PDB entry 3N3B | X-ray diffraction, 2.36 A resolution | chains B and C of the 4 polymer chains in the assembly

# Chain B
Protein: Ribonucleoside-diphosphate reductase 2 subunit beta
Organism: Escherichia coli
Notes: EC 1.17.4.1
Reference sequence: P37146 (RIR4_ECOLI); residues 1-319 here = UniProt positions 1-319
Chain sequence (319 residues; numbered 1 to 319; the number before each row is that of its first residue):
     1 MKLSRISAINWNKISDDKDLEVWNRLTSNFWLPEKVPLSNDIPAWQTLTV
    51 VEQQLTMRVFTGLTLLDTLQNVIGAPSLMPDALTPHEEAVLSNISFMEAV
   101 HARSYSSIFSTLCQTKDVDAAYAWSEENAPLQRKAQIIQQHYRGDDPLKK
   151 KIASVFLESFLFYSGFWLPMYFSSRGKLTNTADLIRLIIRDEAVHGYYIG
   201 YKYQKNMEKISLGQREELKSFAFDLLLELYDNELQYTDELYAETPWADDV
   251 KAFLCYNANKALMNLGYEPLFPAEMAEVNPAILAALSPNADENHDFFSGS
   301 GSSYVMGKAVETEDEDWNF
Disordered / not traced: 1-4, 289-319
Metal / ion sites: Mn2+ site 1: Asp67, Glu98, His101, Glu158, Glu192; Mn2+ site 2: Glu98, Glu158, Glu192, His195
Residues lining bound ligands:
  - FMN (flavin mononucleotide): Glu21, Arg25, Tyr197
  - hydrogen peroxide (PEO): Ser159, Tyr163, Glu192, Ala193, Lys260, Asn264
Swiss-Prot annotation at these positions:
  - active site: Tyr105
  - binding site (Fe cation): Asp67, Glu98, His101, Glu158, Glu192, His195
Reported in the primary citation:
  - binding site for hydrogen peroxide: Ser159, Tyr163, Asn257, Lys260

# Chain C
Protein: Protein nrdI
Organism: Escherichia coli
Reference sequence: P0A772 (NRDI_ECOLI); residue numbers follow UniProt; this construct covers 1-133
Chain sequence (153 residues; numbered -19 to 133; the number before each row is that of its first residue; numbers below 1 keep their minus sign (Met-19 is residue -19)):
   -19 MGSSHHHHHHSSGLVPRGSHMSQLVYFSSSSENTQRFIERLGLPAVRIPL
    31 NERERIQVDEPYILIVPSYGGGGTAGAVPRQVIRFLNDEHNRALLRGVIA
    81 SGNRNFGEAYGRAGDVIARKCGVPWLYRFELMGTQSDIENVRKGVTEFWQ
   131 RQP
Disordered / not traced: -19 to 2, 132-133
Sequence notes: expression tag (-19 to 0)
Residues lining bound ligands: FMN (flavin mononucleotide): Ser8, Ser9, Ser11, Glu12, Asn13, Thr14, Gln15, Pro47, Ser48, Tyr49, Gly50, Gly51, Ser81, Gly82, Asn83, Phe86, Ala89, Tyr90, Gly91, Leu111
Reported in the primary citation:
  - binding site for hydrogen peroxide: Asn83, Asn85

# How chain B and chain C interact
Pairs across the interface (46; chain B residue first):
  Lys18(B) with Ser9(C); Ser10(C); Ser11(C); Tyr49(C), hydrogen bond
  Glu21(B) with Tyr49(C)
  Asn24(B) with Gly52(C), hydrogen bond (side chain-backbone)
  Arg25(B) with Gly50(C), hydrogen bond (side chain-backbone); Gly51(C); Gly52(C); Phe86(C)
  Tyr163(B) with Asn85(C), hydrogen bond
  Ile189(B) with Asn85(C)
  Arg190(B) with Asn85(C)
  Ala193(B) with Asn85(C)
  Val194(B) with Phe86(C), hydrophobic
  Tyr197(B) with Ser11(C), hydrogen bond; Asn13(C); Tyr49(C), hydrogen bond
  Tyr201(B) with Ser10(C); Ser11(C)
  Gln204(B) with Arg16(C), hydrogen bond
  Tyr256(B) with Arg84(C); Glu110(C), hydrogen bond
  Lys260(B) with Asn83(C), hydrogen bond; Asn85(C), hydrogen bond; Glu110(C), salt bridge; Leu111(C)
  Met263(B) with Asn13(C); Leu111(C), hydrophobic; Met112(C), hydrophobic; Gly113(C)
  Asn264(B) with Leu111(C)
  Gly266(B) with Met112(C)
  Tyr267(B) with Met112(C)
  Glu268(B) with Arg20(C), salt bridge
  Pro269(B) with Arg20(C); Gly113(C)
  Ala273(B) with Ser116(C)
  Leu283(B) with Arg84(C), hydrogen bond (backbone-side chain)
  Leu286(B) with Arg84(C); Asn85(C); Gly87(C)
  Ser287(B) with Arg84(C); Gly87(C), hydrogen bond (side chain-backbone); Tyr90(C)
  Pro288(B) with Glu88(C)
Also at the interface, not in a pair above, chain C (24 interface residues in all): Arg108, Thr114

# Summary
25 residues of chain B face 24 of chain C across their interface; the contacts include 12 hydrogen bonds and 2
salt bridges. Among the polar pairs are Lys260(B)-Glu110(C), Glu268(B)-Arg20(C) and Lys18(B)-Tyr49(C). From
the paper: a binding site for hydrogen peroxide at Ser159(B), Tyr163(B) and Asn83(C) among others.
Here chain B is Ribonucleoside-diphosphate reductase 2 subunit beta and chain C is Protein nrdI, both from
Escherichia coli. Entry 3N3B (Ribonucleotide Reductase Dimanganese(II)-NrdF from Escherichia coli in Complex
with Reduced NrdI with a Trapped Peroxide) was determined by X-ray diffraction (same publication as 3N37,
3N38, 3N39 and 3N3A).
